Entry 6KQD (X-ray diffraction, 3.30 A resolution); this record covers chains C and H of the 9 polymer chains in the assembly.

== Chain C ==
Protein: DNA-directed RNA polymerase subunit beta
Organism: Thermus thermophilus (strain HB8 / ATCC 27634 / DSM 579)
Notes: EC 2.7.7.6
UniProt: Q8RQE9 (RPOB_THET8); numbering as in UniProt (aligned over 1-1119)
Amino-acid sequence (1119 residues; row label = number of the first residue in the row):
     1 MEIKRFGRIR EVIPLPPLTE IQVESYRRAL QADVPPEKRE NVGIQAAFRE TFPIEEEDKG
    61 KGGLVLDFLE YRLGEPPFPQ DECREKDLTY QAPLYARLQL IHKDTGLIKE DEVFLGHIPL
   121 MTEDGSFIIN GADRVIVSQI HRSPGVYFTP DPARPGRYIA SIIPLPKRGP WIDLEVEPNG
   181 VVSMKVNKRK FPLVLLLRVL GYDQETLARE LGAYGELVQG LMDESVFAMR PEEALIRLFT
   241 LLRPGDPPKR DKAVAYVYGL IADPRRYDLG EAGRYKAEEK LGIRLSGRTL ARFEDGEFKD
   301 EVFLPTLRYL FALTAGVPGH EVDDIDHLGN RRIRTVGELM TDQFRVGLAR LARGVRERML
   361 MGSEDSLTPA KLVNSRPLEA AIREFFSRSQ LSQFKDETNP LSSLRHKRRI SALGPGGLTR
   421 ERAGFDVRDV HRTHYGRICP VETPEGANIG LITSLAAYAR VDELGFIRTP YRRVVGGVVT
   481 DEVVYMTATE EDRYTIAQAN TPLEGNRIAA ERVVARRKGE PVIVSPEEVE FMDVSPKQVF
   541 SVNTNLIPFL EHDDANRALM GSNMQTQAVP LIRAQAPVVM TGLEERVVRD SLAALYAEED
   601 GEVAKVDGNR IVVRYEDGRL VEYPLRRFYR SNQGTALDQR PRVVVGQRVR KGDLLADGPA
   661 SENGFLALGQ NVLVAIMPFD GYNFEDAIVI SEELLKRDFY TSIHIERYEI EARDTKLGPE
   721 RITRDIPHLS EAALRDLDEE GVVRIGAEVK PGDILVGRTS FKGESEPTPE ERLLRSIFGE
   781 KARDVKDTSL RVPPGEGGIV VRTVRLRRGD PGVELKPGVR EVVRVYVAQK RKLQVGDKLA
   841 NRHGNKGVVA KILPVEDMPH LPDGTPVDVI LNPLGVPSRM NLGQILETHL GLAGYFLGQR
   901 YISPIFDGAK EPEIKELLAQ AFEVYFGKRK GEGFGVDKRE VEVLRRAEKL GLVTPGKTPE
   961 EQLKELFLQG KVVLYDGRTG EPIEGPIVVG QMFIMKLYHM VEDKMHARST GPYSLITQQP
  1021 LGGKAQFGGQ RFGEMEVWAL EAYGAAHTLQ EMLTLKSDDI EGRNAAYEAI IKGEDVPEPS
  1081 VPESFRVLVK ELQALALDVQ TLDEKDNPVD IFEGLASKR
Unresolved in the structure: 57-63, 1119

== Chain H ==
Molecule: 27-nt DNA strand
Sequence (27 nucleotides; each row starts with the number of its first residue):
     1 TATAATGGGA GCTGTCACGG ATGCAGG
Unresolved in the structure: 25-27

== How chain C and chain H interact ==
Contacting residue pairs (23):
  Arg142(C) with DG14(H), base contact
  Lys167(C) with DC12(H), base contact
  Gly169(C) with DT13(H), base contact
  Pro170(C) with DT13(H), base contact
  Trp171(C) with DT13(H), base contact; DG14(H), phosphate contact
  Asn187(C) with DG11(H), base contact
  Arg243(C) with DG9(H), hydrogen bond to the base; DA10(H), hydrogen bond to the base
  Gly245(C) with DG7(H), hydrogen bond to the base
  Pro247(C) with DG7(H), base contact
  Lys252(C) with DG8(H), salt bridge to the phosphate
  Arg266(C) with DA10(H), base contact; DG11(H), hydrogen bond to the base
  Ile325(C) with DG14(H), base contact
  Asp326(C) with DG14(H), hydrogen bond to the base
  Arg331(C) with DG14(H), hydrogen bond to the base
  Leu418(C) with DG14(H), base contact
  Glu421(C) with DT15(H), base contact
  Arg422(C) with DT13(H), sugar contact; DG14(H), sugar contact; DT15(H), salt bridge to the phosphate
  Val427(C) with DG14(H), base contact
Interface residues without a listed pair, chain C (22 interface residues in all): His141, Asp246, Tyr256, Leu260

== Summary ==
22 residues of chain C face 9 of chain H across their interface, with 6 hydrogen bonds and 2 salt bridges.
Among the polar pairs are Arg243(C)-DG9(H), Arg243(C)-DA10(H) and Gly245(C)-DG7(H).
Chain C is DNA-directed RNA polymerase subunit beta (Thermus thermophilus (strain HB8 / ATCC 27634 / DSM 579))
and chain H is a 27-nt DNA strand; the structure, Thermus thermophilus initial transcription complex
comprising sigma A and 5'-OH RNA of 3 nt, was determined by X-ray diffraction (same publication as 6KQE, 6KQF,
6KQG, 6KQH, 6KQL, 6KQM and 6 further entries).
